Entry 4XA5 (X-ray diffraction, 1.90 A resolution); this record covers chains A and T of the 4 polymer chains in the assembly.

== Chain A ==
Protein: DNA polymerase lambda
Source organism: Homo sapiens
Notes: EC 2.7.7.7, 4.2.99.-
UniProtKB: Q9UGP5 (DPOLL_HUMAN); residues 251-575 here = UniProt positions 251-575
Amino-acid sequence (325 residues; numbered 251 to 575; the number before each row is that of its first residue):
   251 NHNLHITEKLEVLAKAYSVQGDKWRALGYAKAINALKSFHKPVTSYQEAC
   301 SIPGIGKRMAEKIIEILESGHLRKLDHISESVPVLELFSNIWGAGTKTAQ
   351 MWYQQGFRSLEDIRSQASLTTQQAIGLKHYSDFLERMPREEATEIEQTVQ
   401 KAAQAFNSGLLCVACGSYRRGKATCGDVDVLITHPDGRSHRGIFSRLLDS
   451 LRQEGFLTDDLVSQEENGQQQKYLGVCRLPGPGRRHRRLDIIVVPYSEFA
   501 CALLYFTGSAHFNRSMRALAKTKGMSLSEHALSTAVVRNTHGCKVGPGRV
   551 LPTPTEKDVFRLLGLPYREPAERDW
Not modelled in the structure: 251, 537-546
Modified / non-standard residues: Cys300 (S-(dimethylarsenic)cysteine; CAS)
Bound ions: Mg2+ site 1: Ser339, Ile341, Ala344 (shared with 1 residue of chain P); Mg2+ site 2: Asp427, Asp429 (together with 8-oxo-2'-deoxyguanosine-5'-triphosphate)
Residues lining bound ligands: 8-oxo-2'-deoxyguanosine-5'-triphosphate (8DG): Arg386, Gly416, Ser417, Arg420, Cys425, Gly426, Asp427, Asp429, Asp490, Tyr505, Phe506, Thr507, Gly508, Ser509, Ala510, Asn513
Reported in the primary citation:
  - binding site for 8-oxo-2'-deoxyguanosine-5'-triphosphate: Arg386, Ser417, Arg420, Ala510, Asn513
  - binding site for the 11-nt DNA strand (chain T): Arg517
  - mutagenesis - A510D (5.1-fold), N513A (25-fold): decreased catalytic activity on 8-oxo-2'-deoxyguanosine-5'-triphosphate
  - mutagenesis - A510D (2.8-fold), A510D/N513A (7.3-fold), N513A (1.3-fold): decreased catalytic activity on dGTP
  - mutagenesis - A510D (4.8-fold), A510D/N513A (52-fold), N513A (5.8-fold): decreased catalytic activity on dTTP
  - mutagenesis - N513A: decreased catalytic activity on dGMP

== Chain T ==
Molecule: 11-nt DNA strand
Sequence (11 nucleotides; numbered 1 to 11; the number before each row is that of its first residue):
     1 CGGCAGTACTG

== Chain A / chain T interface ==
Residue-residue contacts (29):
  Trp274(A) with DC4(T), stacking on the base; DA5(T), phosphate contact
  Leu277(A) with DC4(T), base contact
  Thr371(A) with DG11(T), phosphate contact
  Gln372(A) with DT10(T), sugar contact
  Val462(A) with DC9(T), phosphate contact; DT10(T), phosphate contact
  Ser463(A) with DT10(T), hydrogen bond to the phosphate
  Gln464(A) with DC9(T), sugar contact; DT10(T), phosphate contact
  Gln470(A) with DC9(T), phosphate contact
  Gln471(A) with DA8(T), hydrogen bond to the phosphate; DC9(T), hydrogen bond to the phosphate
  Lys472(A) with DA8(T), hydrogen bond to the sugar; DC9(T), hydrogen bond to the phosphate
  Tyr505(A) with DG6(T), base contact
  Arg514(A) with DA5(T), salt bridge to the phosphate
  Arg517(A) with DA5(T), hydrogen bond to the base; DG6(T), hydrogen bond to the sugar
  Ala518(A) with DA5(T), sugar contact
  Lys521(A) with DC4(T), salt bridge to the phosphate; DG6(T), salt bridge to the phosphate
  Leu527(A) with DG6(T), sugar contact
  Ser528(A) with DG6(T), phosphate contact; DT7(T), sugar contact
  Glu529(A) with DG6(T), hydrogen bond to the base; DT7(T), sugar contact
  His530(A) with DT7(T), phosphate contact; DA8(T), salt bridge to the phosphate
Interface residues without a listed pair, chain A (21 interface residues in all): Leu461, Ser526

== In short ==
Chain A and chain T form an interface of 21 and 8 residues respectively, with 8 hydrogen bonds, 4 salt bridges
and 1 aromatic stacking contact. Polar contacts include Arg517(A)-DA5(T), Glu529(A)-DG6(T) and
Lys472(A)-DA8(T). The paper reports a binding site for 8-oxo-2'-deoxyguanosine-5'-triphosphate at Arg386(A),
Ser417(A) and Arg420(A) among others; A510D, A510D/N513A and N513A of chain A reduce catalytic activity on
dGTP.
Here chain A is DNA polymerase lambda (Homo sapiens) and chain T is an 11-nt DNA strand. Entry 4XA5 (Crystal
structure of the pre-catalytic ternary complex of DNA polymerase lambda with a templating A and ...) was
determined by X-ray diffraction (same publication as 4XUS and 4X5V).
